PDB entry 6TXO | X-ray diffraction, 2.40 A resolution | chains C and E of the 6 polymer chains in the assembly

== Chain C (and E) ==
Protein: Hemagglutinin
From: Influenza A virus (A/harbour seal/Germany/1/2014(H10N7))
Notes: chain E of this document is another copy of the same molecule, construct and numbering; everything in this record applies to it too
Reference sequence: A0A0A7HR51 (A0A0A7HR51_9INFA); aligned to UniProt positions 10-331 over residues 2-323 (the alignment contains insertions or deletions, so no single offset holds)
Sequence (324 residues; numbered 0 to 323; the number before each row is that of its first residue; numbering starts at 0):
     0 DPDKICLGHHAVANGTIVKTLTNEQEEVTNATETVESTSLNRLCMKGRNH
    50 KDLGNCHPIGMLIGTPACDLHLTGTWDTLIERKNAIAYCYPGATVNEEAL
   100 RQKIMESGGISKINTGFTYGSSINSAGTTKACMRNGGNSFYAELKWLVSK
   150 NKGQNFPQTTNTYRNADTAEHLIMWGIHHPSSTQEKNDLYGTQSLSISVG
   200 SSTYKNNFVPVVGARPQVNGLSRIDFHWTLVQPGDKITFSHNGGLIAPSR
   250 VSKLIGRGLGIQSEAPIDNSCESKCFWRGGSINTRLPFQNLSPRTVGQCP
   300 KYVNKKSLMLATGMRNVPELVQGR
Disordered / not traced: 0-1, 212-219, 319-323 (chain E: 0-1, 212-218, 319-323)
Differences from the reference sequence: expression tag (0-1)
Cystine bridges: Cys43-Cys270, Cys55-Cys67, Cys88-Cys131, Cys274-Cys298
Ion coordination: Ca2+: Glu105 (together with N-acetylglucosamine) (shared with 1 residue of chain B; 1 residue of chain D)

== Interface between chain C and chain E ==
Pairs across the interface - 7 pairs, chain C then chain E:
  His178(C) with Lys204(E)
  Pro179(C) with Lys204(E)
  Val210(C) with Lys204(E), hydrogen bond (backbone-side chain); Asn206(E)
  Val211(C) with Ser197(E)
  Leu220(C) with Lys204(E), hydrogen bond (backbone-side chain)
  Arg222(C) with Ser201(E), hydrogen bond (side chain-backbone)

== Summary ==
Chain C and chain E form an interface of 6 and 4 residues respectively; the contacts include 3 hydrogen bonds.
Polar pairs include Val210(C)-Lys204(E), Leu220(C)-Lys204(E) and Arg222(C)-Ser201(E).
Chain C and chain E are both Hemagglutinin (Influenza A virus (A/harbour seal/Germany/1/2014(H10N7))); the
structure, Crystal structure of the haemagglutinin mutant (Gln226Leu, Del228) from an H10N7 seal influenza
virus isolated in ..., was determined by X-ray diffraction (same publication as 6TJW, 6TJY, 6TVA, 6TVB, 6TVC,
6TVD and 9 further entries).
